PDB entry 7KAH | electron microscopy, 3.10 A resolution | chains A and B of the 6 polymer chains in the assembly

[Chain A]
Molecule: Protein transport protein SEC61
Source organism: Saccharomyces cerevisiae (strain ATCC 204508 / S288c)
UniProt: P32915 (SC61A_YEAST); numbering as in UniProt (aligned over 1-480)
Amino-acid sequence (480 residues; numbered 1 to 480; the number before each row is that of its first residue):
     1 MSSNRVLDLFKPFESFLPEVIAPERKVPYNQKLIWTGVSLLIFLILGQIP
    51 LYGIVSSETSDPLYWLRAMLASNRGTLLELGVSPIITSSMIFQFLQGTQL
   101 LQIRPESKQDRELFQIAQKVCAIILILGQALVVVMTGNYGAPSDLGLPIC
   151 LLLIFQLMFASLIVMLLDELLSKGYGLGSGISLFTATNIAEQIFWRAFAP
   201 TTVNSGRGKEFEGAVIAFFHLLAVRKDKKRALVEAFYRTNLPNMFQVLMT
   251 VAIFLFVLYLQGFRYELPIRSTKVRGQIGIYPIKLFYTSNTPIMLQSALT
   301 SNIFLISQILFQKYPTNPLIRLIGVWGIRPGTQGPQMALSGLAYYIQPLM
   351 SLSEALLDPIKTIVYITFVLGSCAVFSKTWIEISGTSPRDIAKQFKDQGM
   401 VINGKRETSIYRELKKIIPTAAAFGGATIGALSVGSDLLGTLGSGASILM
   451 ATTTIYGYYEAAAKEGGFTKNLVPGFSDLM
Disordered / not traced: 1-11, 56-60, 143-146, 329-335, 469-480
Curated features (UniProtKB/Swiss-Prot):
  - mutagenesis: K273 (K273P/G: Severe growth defect), R275 (R275D/G/P/Q/Y: Severe growth defect; R275E/F/V: Severe growth defect; lowers SRP-dependent and SRP-independent translocation), G276 (G276P: Severe growth defect), K405 (K405D/E/P: Severe growth defect), R406 (R406D: Severe growth defect; lowers SRP-dependent translocation; R406E: Severe growth defect; lowers SRP-dependent and SRP-independent translocation; R406H/W: Severe growth defect)
From the paper describing this entry:
  - mutagenesis - M90L/T185I/M294I/M450L: unchanged growth
  - mutagenesis - M90L/T185I/M294I/M450L: decreased growth in response to FN3mut

[Chain B]
Molecule: Protein transport protein SBH1
Source organism: Saccharomyces cerevisiae (strain ATCC 204508 / S288c)
UniProt: P52870 (SC6B1_YEAST); residue numbers follow UniProt; this construct covers 1-82
Amino-acid sequence (82 residues; numbered 1 to 82; the number before each row is that of its first residue):
     1 MSSPTPPGGQRTLQKRKQGSSQKVAASAPKKNTNSNNSILKIYSDEATGL
    51 RVDPLVVLFLAVGFIFSVVALHVISKVAGKLF
Disordered / not traced: 1-50

[Chain A / chain B interface]
Pairs across the interface - 28 pairs, chain A then chain B:
  P18(A) with R51(B)
  E19(A) with R51(B); V52(B)
  V20(A) with V52(B)
  I21(A) with R51(B); V52(B)
  W35(A) with P54(B), hydrophobic; L55(B), hydrophobic
  V38(A) with L58(B), hydrophobic
  I42(A) with A61(B), hydrophobic
  I45(A) with I65(B), hydrophobic
  L46(A) with I65(B), hydrophobic
  I49(A) with I65(B), hydrophobic; V69(B), hydrophobic
  P50(A) with V68(B); H72(B)
  L51(A) with H72(B), hydrogen bond (backbone-side chain)
  Y52(A) with L71(B), hydrophobic; H72(B); S75(B)
  L77(A) with F64(B), hydrophobic
  L152(A) with L71(B), hydrophobic
  Q156(A) with F64(B)
  F159(A) with F64(B), hydrophobic
  A160(A) with F64(B)
  I163(A) with A61(B), hydrophobic; F64(B), hydrophobic
  L170(A) with P54(B), hydrophobic
Other interface residues (no listed pair), chain A (24 interface residues in all): L17, L166, L167, Y175
Other interface residues (no listed pair), chain B (16 interface residues in all): V57, L60, V62

[In short]
Chain A and chain B form an interface of 24 and 16 residues respectively, with 1 hydrogen bond. Its one
hydrogen-bonded contact is L51(A)-H72(B). From UniProt: 5 mutagenesis sites on chain A. From the paper:
M90L/T185I/M294I/M450L of chain A reduce growth in response to FN3mut; M90L/T185I/M294I/M450L of chain A leave
growth unchanged.
Chain A is Protein transport protein SEC61 and chain B is Protein transport protein SBH1, both from
Saccharomyces cerevisiae (strain ATCC 204508 / S288c); the structure, Cryo-EM structure of the Sec complex
from S. cerevisiae, wild-type, class without Sec62, was determined by electron microscopy (same publication as
7KAI, 7KAJ, 7KAK, 7KAL, 7KAM, 7KAN and 8 further entries).
